PDB entry 5GWO | X-ray diffraction, 2.82 A resolution | chains A and C

[Chain A]
Molecule: Probable protein phosphatase 2C 50
Source organism: Oryza sativa subsp. japonica
Notes: EC 3.1.3.16
UniProt: Q6L5H6 (P2C50_ORYSJ); numbering as in UniProt (aligned over 59-385)
Sequence (327 residues; row label = number of the first residue in the row):
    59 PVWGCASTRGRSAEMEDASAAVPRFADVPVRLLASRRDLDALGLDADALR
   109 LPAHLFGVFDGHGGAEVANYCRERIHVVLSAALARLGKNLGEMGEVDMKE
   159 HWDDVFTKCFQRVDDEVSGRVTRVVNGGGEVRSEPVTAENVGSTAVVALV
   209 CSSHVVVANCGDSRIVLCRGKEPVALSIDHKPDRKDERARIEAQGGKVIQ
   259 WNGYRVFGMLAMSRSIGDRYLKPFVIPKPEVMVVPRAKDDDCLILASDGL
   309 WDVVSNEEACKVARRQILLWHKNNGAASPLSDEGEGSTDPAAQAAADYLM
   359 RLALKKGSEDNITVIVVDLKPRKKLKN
Disordered / not traced: 185-187, 333-344, 380-385
Differences from the reference sequence: engineered mutation Ala-139 (Glu in Q6L5H6), Ala-140 (Glu in Q6L5H6), Ala-142 (Lys in Q6L5H6), Phe-265 (Ser in Q6L5H6), Met-267 (Ile in Q6L5H6)
UniProt features mapped onto this chain:
  - motif: Val-264, Gly-266, Leu-268 (Modulates binding affinity to PYR/PYL/RCAR abscisic acid intracellular receptors)
  - binding site (Mn(2+)): Asp-118, Gly-119, Asp-306, Asp-368
Cystine bridges: Cys-226/Cys-318
Ion coordination: Mg2+ site 1: Asp-118, Gly-119; Mg2+ site 2: Asp-118, Asp-306, Asp-368; Mg2+ site 3 near Asp-306 (its only coordinating residue here)

[Chain C]
Molecule: ABA receptor RCAR3
Source organism: Oryza sativa
UniProt: K4N2F7 (K4N2F7_ORYSA); residue numbers follow UniProt; this construct covers 30-204
Sequence (175 residues; row label = number of the first residue in the row):
    30 ETEYVRRFHRHEPRDHQCSSAVAKHIKAPVHLVWSLVRRFDQPQLFKPFV
    80 SRCEMKGNIEIGSVREVNVKSGLPATRSTERLELLDDNEHILSVRFVGGD
   130 HRLKNYSSILTVHPEVIDGRPGTLVIESFVVDVPEGNTKDETCYFVEALL
   180 KCNLKSLAEVSERLVVKDQTEPLDR
Disordered / not traced: 30, 196-204
Ligand contacts: (+)-abscisic acid (A8S; (2Z,4E)-5-[(1S)-1-hydroxy-2,6,6-trimethyl-4-oxocyclohex-2-en-1-yl]-3-methylpenta-2,4-dienoic acid): Lys-76, Phe-78, Val-98, Leu-102, Pro-103, Ala-104, Arg-106, Ser-107, Glu-109, Phe-125, His-130, Leu-132, Tyr-135, Glu-156, Phe-174, Val-175, Leu-178, Leu-179, Asn-182

[Interface between chain A and chain C]
Contacting residue pairs - 32 pairs, chain A then chain C:
  Glu-74(A) / Ser-100(C)  hydrogen bond
  His-120(A) / Ser-100(C)
  Gly-121(A) / Lys-99(C)
  Gly-121(A) / Ser-100(C)  hydrogen bond (backbone-side chain)
  Glu-197(A) / Lys-184(C)  salt bridge
  Asn-198(A) / Pro-77(C)  hydrogen bond (side chain-backbone)
  Asn-198(A) / Phe-78(C)
  Lys-255(A) / Tyr-173(C)
  Ile-257(A) / Asn-166(C)
  Ile-257(A) / Glu-170(C)
  Gln-258(A) / Arg-131(C)
  Gln-258(A) / Asn-166(C)  hydrogen bond (backbone-side chain)
  Trp-259(A) / Pro-103(C)
  Trp-259(A) / Arg-131(C)
  Trp-259(A) / Leu-132(C)  hydrophobic
  Trp-259(A) / Pro-163(C)  hydrophobic
  Trp-259(A) / Asn-166(C)
  Trp-259(A) / Thr-171(C)
  Trp-259(A) / Phe-174(C)  hydrophobic
  Asn-260(A) / Pro-103(C)  hydrogen bond (side chain-backbone)
  Arg-263(A) / Leu-102(C)  hydrogen bond (side chain-backbone)
  Arg-263(A) / Pro-103(C)
  Phe-265(A) / Phe-174(C)
  Gly-266(A) / Pro-103(C)
  Gly-266(A) / Phe-174(C)
  Met-267(A) / Gly-101(C)
  Met-267(A) / Leu-102(C)
  Met-267(A) / Phe-174(C)  hydrophobic
  Met-267(A) / Ala-177(C)  hydrophobic
  Met-267(A) / Leu-178(C)  hydrophobic
  Tyr-278(A) / Phe-78(C)
  Tyr-278(A) / Cys-181(C)  hydrophobic
Other interface residues (no listed pair), chain A (18 interface residues in all): Gly-119, Gly-122, Leu-268

[Summary]
18 residues of chain A face 19 of chain C across their interface; the contacts include 6 hydrogen bonds and 1
salt bridge. Polar pairs include Glu-197(A)/Lys-184(C), Glu-74(A)/Ser-100(C) and Gly-121(A)/Ser-100(C). Bound
to chain C: (+)-abscisic acid. From UniProt: 4 Mn2+-binding residues on chain A.
Here chain A is Probable protein phosphatase 2C 50 (Oryza sativa subsp. japonica) and chain C is ABA receptor
RCAR3 (Oryza sativa). Entry 5GWO (Crystal structure of RCAR3:PP2C S265F/I267M with (+)-ABA) was determined by
X-ray diffraction together with 5GWP from the same study.
